5E3H - chains A and C of the 3 polymer chains in the assembly; structure by X-ray diffraction, 2.70 A resolution.

== Chain A ==
Protein: Probable ATP-dependent RNA helicase DDX58
Source organism: Homo sapiens
Notes: EC 3.6.4.13
Reference sequence: O95786 (DDX58_HUMAN); numbering as in UniProt (aligned over 232-925)
Amino-acid sequence (695 residues; row label = number of the first residue in the row):
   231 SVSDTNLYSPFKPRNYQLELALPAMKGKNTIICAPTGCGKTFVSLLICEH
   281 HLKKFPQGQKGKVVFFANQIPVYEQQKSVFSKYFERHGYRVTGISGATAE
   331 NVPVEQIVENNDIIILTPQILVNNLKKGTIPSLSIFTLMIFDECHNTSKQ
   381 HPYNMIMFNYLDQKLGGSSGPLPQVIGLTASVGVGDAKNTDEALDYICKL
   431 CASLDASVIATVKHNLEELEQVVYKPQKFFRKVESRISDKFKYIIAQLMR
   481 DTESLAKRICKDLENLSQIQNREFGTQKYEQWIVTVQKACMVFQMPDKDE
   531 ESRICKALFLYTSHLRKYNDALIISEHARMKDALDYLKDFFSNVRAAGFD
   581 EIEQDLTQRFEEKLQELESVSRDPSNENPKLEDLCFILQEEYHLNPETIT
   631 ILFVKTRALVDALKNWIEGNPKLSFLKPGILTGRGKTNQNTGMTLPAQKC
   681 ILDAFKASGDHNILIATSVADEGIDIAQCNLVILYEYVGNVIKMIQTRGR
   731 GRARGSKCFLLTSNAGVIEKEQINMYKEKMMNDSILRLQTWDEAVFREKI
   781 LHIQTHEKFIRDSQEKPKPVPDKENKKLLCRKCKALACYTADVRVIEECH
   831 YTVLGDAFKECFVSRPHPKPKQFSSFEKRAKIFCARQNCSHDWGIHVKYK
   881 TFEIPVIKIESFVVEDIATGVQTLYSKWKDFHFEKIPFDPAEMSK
Not modelled in the structure: 231-240, 495-503, 524-526, 577-580, 666-670, 687-689, 796-799, 867-868, 893-902, 923-925
Sequence notes: expression tag (231)
Ion coordination: Zn2+: Cys810, Cys813, Cys864, Cys869
Residues lining bound ligands:
  - ADP (adenosine-5'-diphosphate): Phe241, Lys242, Pro243, Arg244, Gln247, Pro265, Thr266, Gly267, Cys268, Gly269, Lys270, Thr271, Phe272, Asp705, Arg732
  - beryllium trifluoride (BEF): Thr266, Lys270, Glu373, Ala410, Glu702, Gly703
Swiss-Prot annotation at these positions:
  - motif: Asp372 to His375 (DECH box)
  - binding site (ATP): Ala264 to Thr271
  - binding site (Zn(2+)): Cys810, Cys813, Cys864, Cys869
  - modified residue: Asn495 (Microbial infection: Deamidated asparagine), Asn549 (Microbial infection: Deamidated asparagine), Thr770 (Phosphothreonine), Ser854 (Phosphoserine), Ser855 (Phosphoserine), Lys858 (N6-acetyllysine), Lys909 (N6-acetyllysine)
  - cross-link: Lys812 (Glycyl lysine isopeptide (Lys-Gly) (interchain with G-Cter in ubiquitin))
  - natural variant: Cys268 (C268F: In SGMRT2), Glu373 (E373A: In SGMRT2)
  - mutagenesis: Lys270 (K270A: No IRF3 signaling activity. Loss of dsRNA-induced ATPase activity. No effect on ds-RNA binding. Changed RIG-I signaling pathway), Asp372 to His375 (Loss of dsRNA-induced ATPase activity. No effect on ds-RNA binding. Changed RIG-I signaling pathway), Thr409 to Ser411 (Loss of dsRNA-induced ATPase activity. No effect on ds-RNA binding. Changed RIG-I signaling pathway), Asn495 (N495Q: Complete loss of herpes simplex virus 1 UL37-mediated deamidation; when associated with Q-549), Asn549 (N549Q: Complete loss of herpes simplex virus 1 UL37-mediated deamidation; when associated with Q-495), Phe633 to Thr636 (Loss of dsRNA-induced ATPase activity. Changed RIG-I signaling pathway), Thr697 to Asp701 (No effect on dsRNA-induced ATPase activity. Changed RIG-I signaling pathway), Gln726 to Arg730 (Loss of dsRNA-induced ATPase activity. Changed RIG-I signaling pathway), Lys788 (K788R: Decreased polyubiquitination. Loss of function in RIG-I signaling pathway. Decreased ubiquitination and function in RIG-I signaling pathway without effect on RNA-binding ...), Lys849 (K849R: Decreased ubiquitination and function in RIG-I signaling pathway without effect on RNA-binding; when associated with R-788, R-851, R-888, R-907 and R-909), Lys851 (K851R: Decreased ubiquitination and function in RIG-I signaling pathway without effect on RNA-binding; when associated with R-788, R-849, R-888, R-907 and R-909), Lys888 (K888R: Decreased ubiquitination and function in RIG-I signaling pathway without effect on RNA-binding; when associated with R-788, R-849, R-851, R-907 and R-909), 2 further mutagenesis entries in UniProt
What the authors report for this chain:
  - post-translational modification sites: Thr770, Ser854, Ser855 (citing earlier work)
  - binding site for the 14-nt RNA strand: Lys379 to Tyr383, Asn720, His830, Phe853
  - binding site for the 14-nt RNA strand (chain C): Asn298, Gln299, Ile300, Ser325, Gly326, Thr347, Gln349, Asn353, Glu510, Val514, Lys635, Thr636, Arg637, Thr662, Gly663, Arg664, Gln678, Ser854, Ser906
  - binding site for ADP: Gly267 to Thr271
  - Mg2+ coordination: Asp372

== Chain C ==
Molecule: 14-nt RNA strand
Sequence (14 nucleotides; each row starts with the number of its first residue):
     1 CGACGCUAGCGUCG
Not modelled in the structure: 1-2

== Chain A / chain C interface ==
Pairs across the interface (41; chain A residue first):
  Asn298(A) with U12(C), hydrogen bond to the sugar; C13(C), sugar contact
  Gln299(A) with U12(C), phosphate contact; C13(C), phosphate contact
  Ile300(A) with C13(C), hydrogen bond to the phosphate; G14(C), phosphate contact
  Pro301(A) with C13(C), phosphate contact
  Ser325(A) with G14(C), phosphate contact
  Gly326(A) with G14(C), hydrogen bond to the phosphate
  Ala329(A) with G14(C), phosphate contact
  Thr347(A) with C13(C), phosphate contact; G14(C), hydrogen bond to the phosphate
  Gln349(A) with C13(C), sugar contact; G14(C), sugar contact
  Ile350(A) with G14(C), sugar contact
  Asn353(A) with G14(C), hydrogen bond to the sugar
  Glu510(A) with A8(C), hydrogen bond to the sugar
  Gln511(A) with U7(C), hydrogen bond to the base
  Val514(A) with U7(C), phosphate contact; A8(C), sugar contact
  Lys635(A) with G9(C), sugar contact; C10(C), sugar contact
  Thr636(A) with G9(C), sugar contact; C10(C), sugar contact
  Arg637(A) with C10(C), salt bridge to the phosphate; G11(C), salt bridge to the phosphate
  Thr662(A) with G11(C), phosphate contact
  Gly663(A) with G11(C), hydrogen bond to the phosphate; U12(C), phosphate contact
  Arg664(A) with U12(C), hydrogen bond to the phosphate; C13(C), salt bridge to the phosphate
  Gln678(A) with U12(C), hydrogen bond to the phosphate
  Thr697(A) with C10(C), phosphate contact; G11(C), hydrogen bond to the phosphate
  Ser698(A) with C10(C), hydrogen bond to the sugar; G11(C), hydrogen bond to the sugar
  Val699(A) with G11(C), sugar contact; U12(C), phosphate contact
  His830(A) with G14(C), base contact
  Phe853(A) with G14(C), base contact
  Ser906(A) with U7(C), hydrogen bond to the phosphate
Interface residues without a listed pair, chain A (31 interface residues in all): Glu330, Ala638, Ser854, Asp910
Interface residues without a listed pair, chain C (9 interface residues in all): C6

== Overview ==
The interface between chain A and chain C involves 31 residues on one side and 9 on the other, with 14
hydrogen bonds and 3 salt bridges. Polar contacts include Gln511(A)-U7(C), Asn298(A)-U12(C) and
Asn353(A)-G14(C). From the paper: a binding site for the 14-nt RNA strand (chain C) at Asn298(A), Gln299(A)
and Ile300(A) among others; a binding site for the 14-nt RNA strand at Lys379(A), Asn720(A) and His830(A)
among others.
Chain A is Probable ATP-dependent RNA helicase DDX58 (Homo sapiens) and chain C is a 14-nt RNA strand; the
structure, Structural Basis for RNA Recognition and Activation of RIG-I, was determined by X-ray diffraction.
